PDB entry 8U4C | electron microscopy, 3.60 A resolution | chains A and E of the 6 polymer chains in the assembly

[Chain A]
Protein: Insulin receptor
Organism: Homo sapiens
UniProt: P06213 (INSR_HUMAN); residues -26 to 1355 here correspond to UniProt positions 1-1382 (UniProt number = residue number + 27)
Sequence (1382 residues; numbered -26 to 1355; the number before each row is that of its first residue; numbers below 1 keep their minus sign (Met-26 is residue -26)):
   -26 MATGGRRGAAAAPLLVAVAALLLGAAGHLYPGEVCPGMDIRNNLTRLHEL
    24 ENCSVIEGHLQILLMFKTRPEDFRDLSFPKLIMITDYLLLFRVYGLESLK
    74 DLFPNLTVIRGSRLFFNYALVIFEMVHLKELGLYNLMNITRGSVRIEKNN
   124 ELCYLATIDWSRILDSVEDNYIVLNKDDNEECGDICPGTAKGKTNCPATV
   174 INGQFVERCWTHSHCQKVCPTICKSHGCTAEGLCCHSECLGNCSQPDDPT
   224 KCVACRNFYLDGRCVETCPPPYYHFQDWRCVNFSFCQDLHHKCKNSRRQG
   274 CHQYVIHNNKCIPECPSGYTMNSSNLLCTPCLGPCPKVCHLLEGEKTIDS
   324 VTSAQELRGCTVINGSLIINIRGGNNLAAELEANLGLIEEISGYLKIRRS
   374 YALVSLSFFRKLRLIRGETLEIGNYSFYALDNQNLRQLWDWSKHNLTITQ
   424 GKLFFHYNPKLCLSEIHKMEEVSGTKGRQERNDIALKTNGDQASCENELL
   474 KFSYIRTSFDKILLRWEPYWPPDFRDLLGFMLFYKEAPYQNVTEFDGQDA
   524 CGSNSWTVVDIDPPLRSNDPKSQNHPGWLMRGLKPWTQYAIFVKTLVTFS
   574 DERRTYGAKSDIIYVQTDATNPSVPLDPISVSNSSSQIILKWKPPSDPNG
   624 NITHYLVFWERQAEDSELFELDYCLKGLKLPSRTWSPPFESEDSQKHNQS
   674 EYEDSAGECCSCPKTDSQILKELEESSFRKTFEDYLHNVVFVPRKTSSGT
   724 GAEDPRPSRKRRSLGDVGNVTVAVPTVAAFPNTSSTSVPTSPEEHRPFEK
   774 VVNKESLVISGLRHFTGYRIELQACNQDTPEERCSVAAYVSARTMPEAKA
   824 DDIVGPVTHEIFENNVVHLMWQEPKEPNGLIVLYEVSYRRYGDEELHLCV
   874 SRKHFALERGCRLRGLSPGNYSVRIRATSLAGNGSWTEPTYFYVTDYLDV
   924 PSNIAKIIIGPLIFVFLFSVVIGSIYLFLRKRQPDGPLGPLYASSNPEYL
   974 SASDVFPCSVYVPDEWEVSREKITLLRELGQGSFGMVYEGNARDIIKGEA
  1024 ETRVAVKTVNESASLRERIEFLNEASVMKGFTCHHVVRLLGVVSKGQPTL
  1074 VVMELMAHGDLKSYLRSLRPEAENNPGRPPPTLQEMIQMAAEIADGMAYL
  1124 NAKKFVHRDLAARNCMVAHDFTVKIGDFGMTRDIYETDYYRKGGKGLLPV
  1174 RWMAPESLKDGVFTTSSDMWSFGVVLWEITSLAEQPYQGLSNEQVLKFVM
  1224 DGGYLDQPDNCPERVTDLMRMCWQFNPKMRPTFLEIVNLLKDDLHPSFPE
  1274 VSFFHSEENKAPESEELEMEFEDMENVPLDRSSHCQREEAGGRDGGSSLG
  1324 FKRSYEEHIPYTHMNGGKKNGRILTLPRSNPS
Disordered / not traced: -26 to 0, 162-167, 519-527, 542-544, 574-576, 657-690, 719-765, 920-1355
Disulfides: Cys8-Cys26, Cys126-Cys155, Cys159-Cys182, Cys169-Cys188, Cys192-Cys201, Cys196-Cys207, Cys208-Cys216, Cys212-Cys225, Cys228-Cys237, Cys241-Cys253, Cys259-Cys284, Cys266-Cys274, Cys288-Cys301, Cys312-Cys333, Cys435-Cys468, Cys647-Cys872, Cys798-Cys807
UniProt features mapped onto this chain:
  - region: Glu706 to Phe714 (Insulin-binding), Tyr972 (Important for interaction with IRS1, SHC1 and STAT5B), Tyr1334 to Met1337 (PIK3R1-binding)
  - active site: Asp1132 (Proton donor/acceptor)
  - binding site (ATP): Ser1006, Lys1030, Glu1077 to Asp1083, Arg1136, Asn1137, Asp1150
  - site: Phe39 (Insulin-binding)
  - modified residue: Ser373 (Phosphoserine), Tyr374 (Phosphotyrosine), Ser380 (Phosphoserine), Tyr965 (Phosphotyrosine), Tyr972 (Phosphotyrosine), Tyr984 (Phosphotyrosine), Cys1056 (S-nitrosocysteine), Tyr1158 (Phosphotyrosine), Tyr1162 (Phosphotyrosine), Tyr1163 (Phosphotyrosine), Tyr1328 (Phosphotyrosine), Tyr1334 (Phosphotyrosine)
  - glycosylation (N-linked (GlcNAc...) asparagine): Asn16, Asn25, Asn78, Asn111, Asn215, Asn255, Asn295, Asn337, Asn397, Asn418, Asn514, Asn606, Asn624, Asn671, Asn742, Asn755, Asn893, Asn906
  - cross-link: Lys1052 (Glycyl lysine isopeptide (Lys-Gly) (interchain with G-Cter in ubiquitin))
Reported in the primary citation:
  - mutagenesis - E316A, E318A, D322A: unchanged signaling in response to IGF2
  - mutagenesis - E316A/E318A/D322A, K484E/L552A, R539A: decreased signaling in response to IGF2
  - mutagenesis - E316A/E318A/D322A, R539A: unchanged signaling in response to insulin
  - mutagenesis - N594A, N594E, N594R: increased signaling in response to IGF2
  - mutagenesis - N594A, N594E, N594R: increased signaling in response to insulin

[Chain E]
Protein: Insulin-like growth factor II
Organism: Homo sapiens
UniProt: P01344 (IGF2_HUMAN); residues -23 to 156 here correspond to UniProt positions 1-180 (UniProt number = residue number + 24)
Sequence (180 residues; each row starts with the number of its first residue; numbers below 1 keep their minus sign (Met-23 is residue -23)):
   -23 MGIPMGKSMLVLLTFLAFASCCIAAYRPSETLCGGELVDTLQFVCGDRGF
    27 YFSRPASRVSRRSRGIVEECCFRSCDLALLETYCATPAKSERDVSTPPTV
    77 LPDNFPRYPVGKFFQYDTWKQSTQRLRRGLPALLRARRGHVLAKELEAFR
   127 EAKRHRPLIALPTQDPAHGGAPPEMASNRK
Disordered / not traced: -23 to 7, 30-42, 63-156
Disulfides: Cys9-Cys47, Cys21-Cys60, Cys46-Cys51
UniProt features mapped onto this chain:
  - region: Ala1 to Phe28 (B), Ser29 to Arg40 (C), Gly41 to Ala61 (A), Thr62 to Glu67 (D)
  - site (Important for interaction with integrin): Arg24, Arg34, Arg37, Arg38
  - glycosylation (O-linked (GalNAc...) threonine): Thr72, Thr75, Thr139
Reported in the primary citation:
  - mutagenesis - R37A/R38A: decreased signaling in response to IR
  - mutagenesis - E12A, E12A/R37A/R38A, V43E: decreased signaling with Insulin receptor (chain A)
  - mutagenesis - F19A/L53A, R37A, R37A/R38A, R38A: unchanged signaling with Insulin receptor (chain A)
  - mutagenesis - F19A/L53A, R37A/R38A: decreased co-localization with Insulin receptor (chain A)
  - mutagenesis - R30A: increased signaling with Insulin receptor (chain A)
  - mutagenesis - R30A: increased binding to IR-B
  - mutagenesis - F19A/L53A, R37A/R38A, V43E: decreased growth in response to cell viability and growth
  - mutagenesis - R30A: increased binding to IR-A

[How chain A and chain E interact]
Pairs across the interface (11):
  Arg479(A) - Phe19(E)  hydrogen bond (side chain-backbone)
  Ser481(A) - Phe19(E)
  Lys484(A) - Phe19(E)
  Ile485(A) - Phe19(E)
  Leu486(A) - Val20(E)  hydrophobic
  Leu486(A) - Leu53(E)  hydrophobic
  Arg488(A) - Leu53(E)
  Gly550(A) - Leu53(E)
  Trp551(A) - Asp52(E)
  Trp551(A) - Leu53(E)
  Leu552(A) - Leu53(E)  hydrophobic
Other interface residues (no listed pair), chain A (11 interface residues in all): Pro549, Arg554
Other interface residues (no listed pair), chain E (9 interface residues in all): Thr16, Gly22, Cys51, Leu56, Glu57
From the paper, about this interface:
  - interface residues, chain E: Phe19(E)
  - hot spots on chain E (mutagenesis) - R30A: increased binding to IR-B

[In short]
11 residues of chain A and 9 residues of chain E are in contact, with 1 hydrogen bond. The hydrogen-bonded
pair is Arg479(A)-Phe19(E). From the paper: E316A/E318A/D322A, K484E/L552A and R539A of chain A reduce
signaling in response to IGF2; the interface residue Phe19(E); 17 substitutions were tested in all.
Here chain A is Insulin receptor and chain E is Insulin-like growth factor II, both from Homo sapiens. Entry
8U4C (Cryo-EM structure of long form insulin receptor (IR-B) with four IGF2 bound, symmetric conformation) was
determined by electron microscopy together with 8U4B, 8U4E, 8VJB and 8VJC from the same study.
